7T3K - chains C and M of the 22 polymer chains in the assembly; structure by electron microscopy, 3.50 A resolution.

[Chain C]
Molecule: CRISPR-associated endonuclease Cas6/Csy4
Notes: EC 3.1.-.-
UniProt: Q02MM2 (CAS6_PSEAB); residue numbers follow UniProt; this construct covers 1-187
Sequence (187 residues; each row starts with the number of its first residue):
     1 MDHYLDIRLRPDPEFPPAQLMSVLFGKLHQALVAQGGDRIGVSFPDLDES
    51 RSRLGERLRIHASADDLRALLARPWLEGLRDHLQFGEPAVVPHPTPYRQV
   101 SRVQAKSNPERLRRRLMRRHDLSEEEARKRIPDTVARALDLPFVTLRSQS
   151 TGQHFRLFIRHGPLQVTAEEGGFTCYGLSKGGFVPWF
Curated features (UniProtKB/Swiss-Prot):
  - active site: His29 (Proton acceptor)
  - site: Ser148 (Substrate binding)

[Chain M]
Molecule: 61-nt RNA strand
Sequence (61 nucleotides; row label = number of the first residue in the row):
     1 CUAAGAAAUUCACGGCGGGCUUGAUGUCCGCGUCUACCUGAUUCACUGCC
    51 GUAUAGGCAGC

[How chain C and chain M interact]
Pairs across the interface (61):
  Pro13(C) - C38(M)  hydrogen bond to the base
  Glu14(C) - C38(M)  base contact
  Glu14(C) - A41(M)  phosphate contact
  Pro16(C) - A41(M)  phosphate contact
  Ala18(C) - U42(M)  sugar contact
  Gln19(C) - A41(M)  hydrogen bond to the phosphate
  Gln19(C) - U42(M)  sugar contact
  His29(C) - G60(M)  sugar contact
  His29(C) - C61(M)  salt bridge to the phosphate
  Leu54(C) - U42(M)  base contact
  Arg102(C) - C58(M)  phosphate contact
  Arg102(C) - G60(M)  hydrogen bond to the base
  Gln104(C) - C58(M)  hydrogen bond to the base
  Gln104(C) - A59(M)  hydrogen bond to the base
  Ser107(C) - A45(M)  hydrogen bond to the sugar
  Ser107(C) - C46(M)  phosphate contact
  Asn108(C) - C46(M)  phosphate contact
  Asn108(C) - U47(M)  hydrogen bond to the phosphate
  Arg111(C) - U47(M)  salt bridge to the phosphate
  Arg111(C) - G48(M)  phosphate contact
  Leu112(C) - G51(M)  base contact
  Leu112(C) - U54(M)  phosphate contact
  Arg114(C) - U47(M)  salt bridge to the phosphate
  Arg114(C) - G48(M)  salt bridge to the phosphate
  Arg115(C) - C49(M)  salt bridge to the phosphate
  Arg115(C) - C50(M)  salt bridge to the phosphate
  Arg115(C) - G51(M)  hydrogen bond to the base
  Arg119(C) - C50(M)  salt bridge to the phosphate
  Arg119(C) - G51(M)  salt bridge to the phosphate
  Arg119(C) - U52(M)  sugar contact
  Arg119(C) - A53(M)  salt bridge to the phosphate
  His120(C) - U52(M)  hydrogen bond to the phosphate
  His120(C) - A53(M)  salt bridge to the phosphate
  Arg130(C) - U54(M)  hydrogen bond to the base
  Ile131(C) - U54(M)  base contact
  Val135(C) - U54(M)  sugar contact
  Arg137(C) - A45(M)  base contact
  Ala138(C) - A45(M)  base contact
  Leu139(C) - A45(M)  hydrogen bond to the base
  Phe143(C) - U42(M)  stacking on the base
  Val144(C) - U42(M)  base contact
  Thr145(C) - U42(M)  hydrogen bond to the base
  Ser148(C) - G60(M)  hydrogen bond to the phosphate
  Ser148(C) - C61(M)  hydrogen bond to the phosphate
  Gln149(C) - C61(M)  phosphate contact
  Ser150(C) - G60(M)  phosphate contact
  Ser150(C) - C61(M)  hydrogen bond to the phosphate
  Thr151(C) - G60(M)  hydrogen bond to the base
  Gln153(C) - C46(M)  sugar contact
  Gln153(C) - U47(M)  hydrogen bond to the sugar
  His154(C) - C44(M)  hydrogen bond to the base
  His154(C) - C46(M)  sugar contact
  Phe155(C) - C46(M)  base contact
  Phe155(C) - G60(M)  stacking on the base
  Arg156(C) - U42(M)  sugar contact
  Arg156(C) - A45(M)  salt bridge to the phosphate
  Arg156(C) - C46(M)  base contact
  Phe158(C) - A45(M)  base contact
  Thr174(C) - A59(M)  phosphate contact
  Cys175(C) - G60(M)  hydrogen bond to the phosphate
  Tyr176(C) - G60(M)  hydrogen bond to the sugar
Interface residues without a listed pair, chain C (43 interface residues in all): Ser22, Val33, Ala105, Arg118, Gly152

[Overview]
Chain C and chain M form an interface of 43 and 18 residues respectively, with 20 hydrogen bonds, 11 salt
bridges and 2 aromatic stacking contacts. Polar pairs include Pro13(C)-C38(M), Arg102(C)-G60(M) and
Gln104(C)-C58(M). UniProt lists active-site residue His29(C) on chain C.
Here chain C is CRISPR-associated endonuclease Cas6/Csy4 and chain M is a 61-nt RNA strand. Entry 7T3K
(Cryo-EM structure of Csy-AcrIF24 dimer) was determined by electron microscopy, deposited together with 7T3J,
7T3L, 7TAW and 7TAX.
